Entry 8V7B (X-ray diffraction, 1.90 A resolution); this record covers chains A and T of the 3 polymer chains in the assembly.

# Chain A
Molecule: DNA polymerase eta
From: Homo sapiens
Notes: EC 2.7.7.7
UniProt: Q9Y253 (POLH_HUMAN); residue numbers follow UniProt; this construct covers 1-432
Amino-acid sequence (435 residues; each row starts with the number of its first residue; numbers below 1 keep their minus sign (Gly-2 is residue -2)):
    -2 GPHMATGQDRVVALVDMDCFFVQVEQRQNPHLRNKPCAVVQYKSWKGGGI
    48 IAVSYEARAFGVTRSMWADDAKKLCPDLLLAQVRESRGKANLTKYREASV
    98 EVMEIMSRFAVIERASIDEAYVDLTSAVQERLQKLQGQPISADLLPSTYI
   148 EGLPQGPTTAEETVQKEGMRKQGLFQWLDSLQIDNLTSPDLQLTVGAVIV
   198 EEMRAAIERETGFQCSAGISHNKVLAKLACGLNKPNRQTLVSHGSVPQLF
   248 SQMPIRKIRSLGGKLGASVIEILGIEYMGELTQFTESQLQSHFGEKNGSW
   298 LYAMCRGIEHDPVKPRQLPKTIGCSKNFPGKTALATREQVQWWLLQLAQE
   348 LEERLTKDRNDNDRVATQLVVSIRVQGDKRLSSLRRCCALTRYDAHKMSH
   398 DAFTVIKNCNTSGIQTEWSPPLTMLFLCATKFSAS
Not modelled in the structure: 155-159
Sequence notes: expression tag (-2 to 0)
Curated features (UniProtKB/Swiss-Prot):
  - binding site (Mg(2+)): Asp13, Met14, Asp115, Glu116
  - binding site (Mn(2+)): Asp13, Met14, Asp115, Glu116
  - binding site (a 2'-deoxyribonucleoside 5'-triphosphate): Arg61
Metal / ion sites: Ca2+: Asp13, Met14, Asp115 (together with Cytarabine-TRIPHOSPHATE); K+: Asp13, Asp115, Glu116 (together with Cytarabine-TRIPHOSPHATE) (shared with 1 residue of chain P)
Small-molecule neighbours: Cytarabine-TRIPHOSPHATE (HF4; 4-amino-1-{5-O-[(S)-hydroxy{[(R)-hydroxy(phosphonooxy)phosphoryl]oxy}phosphoryl]-beta-D-arabinofuranosyl}pyrimidin-2(1H)-one): Asp13, Met14, Asp15, Cys16, Phe17, Phe18, Ile48, Ala49, Tyr52, Arg55, Arg61, Ile114, Asp115, Glu116, Lys231
What the authors report for this chain:
  - binding site for Cytarabine-TRIPHOSPHATE: Ala49
  - specificity-determining residues: Phe18

# Chain T
Molecule: 12-nt DNA strand
Sequence (12 nucleotides; each row starts with the number of its first residue):
     1 CATGATGACGCT
Small-molecule neighbours: Cytarabine-TRIPHOSPHATE (HF4; 4-amino-1-{5-O-[(S)-hydroxy{[(R)-hydroxy(phosphonooxy)phosphoryl]oxy}phosphoryl]-beta-D-arabinofuranosyl}pyrimidin-2(1H)-one): DT3, DG4, DA5

# Chain A / chain T interface
Pairs across the interface (40):
  Gln38(A) - DG4(T)  hydrogen bond to the sugar
  Tyr39(A) - DG4(T)  phosphate contact
  Tyr39(A) - DA5(T)  hydrogen bond to the phosphate
  Trp42(A) - DA2(T)  stacking on the base
  Ile48(A) - DG4(T)  base contact
  Arg61(A) - DT3(T)  base contact
  Ser62(A) - DT3(T)  base contact
  Trp64(A) - DA2(T)  phosphate contact
  Lys86(A) - DT6(T)  salt bridge to the phosphate
  Ala87(A) - DA5(T)  sugar contact
  Leu89(A) - DA5(T)  phosphate contact
  Leu89(A) - DT6(T)  phosphate contact
  Arg93(A) - DT6(T)  salt bridge to the phosphate
  Arg93(A) - DG7(T)  salt bridge to the phosphate
  Lys293(A) - DG10(T)  salt bridge to the phosphate
  Lys311(A) - DC9(T)  phosphate contact
  Arg313(A) - DA8(T)  salt bridge to the phosphate
  Arg313(A) - DC9(T)  salt bridge to the phosphate
  Pro316(A) - DA8(T)  phosphate contact
  Lys317(A) - DA8(T)  hydrogen bond to the phosphate
  Lys317(A) - DC9(T)  salt bridge to the phosphate
  Thr318(A) - DG7(T)  sugar contact
  Thr318(A) - DA8(T)  hydrogen bond to the phosphate
  Ile319(A) - DG7(T)  phosphate contact
  Gly320(A) - DT6(T)  sugar contact
  Gly320(A) - DG7(T)  hydrogen bond to the phosphate
  Cys321(A) - DT6(T)  phosphate contact
  Ser322(A) - DA5(T)  sugar contact
  Ser322(A) - DT6(T)  hydrogen bond to the phosphate
  Lys323(A) - DA5(T)  salt bridge to the phosphate
  Asn324(A) - DG4(T)  hydrogen bond to the phosphate
  Asn324(A) - DA5(T)  hydrogen bond to the phosphate
  Pro326(A) - DC1(T)  phosphate contact
  Pro326(A) - DA2(T)  base contact
  Pro326(A) - DG4(T)  phosphate contact
  Gly327(A) - DC1(T)  hydrogen bond to the phosphate
  Gly327(A) - DA2(T)  hydrogen bond to the phosphate
  Thr329(A) - DA2(T)  base contact
  Arg351(A) - DT6(T)  salt bridge to the phosphate
  Arg351(A) - DG7(T)  salt bridge to the phosphate
Interface residues without a listed pair, chain A (32 interface residues in all): Gly46, Ile47, Arg111, Leu315, Glu347
Interface residues without a listed pair, chain T (11 interface residues in all): DC11

# In short
32 residues of chain A and 11 residues of chain T are in contact, with 10 hydrogen bonds, 10 salt bridges and
1 aromatic stacking contact. Among the polar pairs are Gln38(A)-DG4(T), Tyr39(A)-DA5(T) and Lys317(A)-DA8(T).
The paper reports a binding site for Cytarabine-TRIPHOSPHATE at Ala49(A); the specificity determinant
Phe18(A).
Here chain A is DNA polymerase eta (Homo sapiens) and chain T is a 12-nt DNA strand. Entry 8V7B (Human DNA
polymerase eta-DNA-dT primer araCTP insertion ternary complex at pH7.0 (K+ MES) with 1 Ca2+ ...) was
determined by X-ray diffraction together with 8V7A, 8V7C, 8V7D, 8V7E, 8V7F, 8V7G and 4 further entries from
the same study.
